Entry 5HZ6 (X-ray diffraction, 1.14 A resolution); this record covers chain A.

Chain A:
Molecule: Fatty acid-binding protein, adipocyte
Source organism: Homo sapiens
Notes: fragment: soluble form, residues 3-132
Reference sequence: P15090 (FABP4_HUMAN); residue numbers follow UniProt; this construct covers 4-132
Amino-acid sequence (131 residues; row label = number of the first residue in the row):
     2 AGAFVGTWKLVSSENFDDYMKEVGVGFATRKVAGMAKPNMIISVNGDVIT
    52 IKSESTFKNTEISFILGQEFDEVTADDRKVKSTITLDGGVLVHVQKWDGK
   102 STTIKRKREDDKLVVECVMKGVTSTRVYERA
Sequence notes: expression tag (2-3)
Residues lining bound ligands: 6-Chloro-2-isopropyl-4- (65Y; 6-Chloro-2-isopropyl-4-(3-isopropyl-phenyl)-quinoline-3-carboxylic acid): Phe-17, Tyr-20, Met-21, Val-26, Thr-30, Ala-34, Ala-37, Pro-39, Ser-54, Glu-55, Ser-56, Phe-58, Lys-59, Asn-60, Thr-61, Ala-76, Asp-77, Arg-79, Ile-105, Arg-107, Cys-118, Arg-127, Tyr-129

Summary:
Chain A binds 6-Chloro-2-isopropyl-4-.
Chain A is Fatty acid-binding protein, adipocyte (Homo sapiens); the structure, FABP4 in complex with
6-Chloro-2-isopropyl-4-(3-isopropyl-phenyl)-quinoline-3-carboxylic acid, was determined by X-ray diffraction
together with 5HZ5, 5HZ8 and 5HZ9 from the same study.
